Entry 2FBP (X-ray diffraction, 2.80 A resolution); this record covers chains A and B.

# Chain A (and B)
Name: Fructose 1,6-bisphosphatase
Source organism: Sus scrofa
Notes: EC 3.1.3.11; chain B of this document is another copy of the same molecule, construct and numbering; everything in this record applies to it too
UniProt: P00636 (F16P_PIG); numbering as in UniProt (aligned over 1-335)
Chain sequence (335 residues; each row starts with the number of its first residue):
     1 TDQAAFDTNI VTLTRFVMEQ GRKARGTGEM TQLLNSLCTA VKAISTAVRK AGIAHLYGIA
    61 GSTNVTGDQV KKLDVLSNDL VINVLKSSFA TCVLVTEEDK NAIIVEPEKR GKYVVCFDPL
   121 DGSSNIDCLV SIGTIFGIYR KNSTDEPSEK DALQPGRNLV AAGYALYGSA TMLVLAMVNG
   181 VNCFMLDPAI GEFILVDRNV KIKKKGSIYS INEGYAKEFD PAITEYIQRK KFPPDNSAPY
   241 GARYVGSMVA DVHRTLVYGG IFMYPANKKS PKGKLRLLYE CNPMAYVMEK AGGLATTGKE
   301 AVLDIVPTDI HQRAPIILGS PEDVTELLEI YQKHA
Not modelled in the structure: 1-5, 55-67
Construct notes: conflict Gln20 (Glu in P00636), Thr96 (Ser in P00636), Asn199 (Asp in P00636)
Swiss-Prot annotation at these positions:
  - binding site (Mg(2+)): Glu98

# Interface between chain A and chain B
Residue-residue contacts - 92 pairs, chain A then chain B:
  Val48(A) - Ser169(B)
  Arg49(A) - Arg49(B)
  Arg49(A) - Ser169(B)  hydrogen bond (side chain-backbone)
  Arg49(A) - Leu186(B)
  Lys50(A) - Asp187(B)  salt bridge
  Lys50(A) - Pro188(B)
  Lys50(A) - Ala189(B)
  Ala51(A) - Met185(B)
  Gly52(A) - Met185(B)
  Gly52(A) - Val196(B)
  Ile53(A) - Met185(B)  hydrophobic
  Ile53(A) - Ile194(B)  hydrophobic
  Ile53(A) - Val196(B)  hydrophobic
  Asn125(A) - Tyr258(B)
  Ile126(A) - Tyr258(B)  hydrogen bond (backbone-side chain)
  Asp127(A) - Met172(B)
  Asp127(A) - His253(B)  hydrogen bond (backbone-side chain)
  Asp127(A) - Val257(B)
  Asp127(A) - Tyr258(B)  hydrogen bond
  Cys128(A) - His253(B)
  Cys128(A) - Arg254(B)
  Cys128(A) - Tyr258(B)  hydrogen bond
  Leu129(A) - Leu166(B)  hydrophobic
  Leu129(A) - Gly168(B)
  Leu129(A) - Ser169(B)  hydrogen bond (backbone-backbone)
  Leu129(A) - Ala170(B)  hydrophobic
  Leu129(A) - Met172(B)  hydrophobic
  Leu129(A) - His253(B)
  Val130(A) - Ser169(B)  hydrogen bond (backbone-side chain)
  Ser131(A) - Leu129(B)  hydrogen bond (side chain-backbone)
  Leu166(A) - Leu129(B)  hydrophobic
  Tyr167(A) - Ser169(B)
  Gly168(A) - Arg49(B)
  Gly168(A) - Leu129(B)
  Gly168(A) - Gly168(B)
  Gly168(A) - Ser169(B)
  Ser169(A) - Arg49(B)  hydrogen bond (backbone-side chain)
  Ser169(A) - Leu129(B)  hydrogen bond (backbone-backbone)
  Ser169(A) - Tyr167(B)
  Ser169(A) - Gly168(B)
  Ala170(A) - Arg49(B)
  Ala170(A) - Leu129(B)
  Met172(A) - Leu129(B)  hydrophobic
  Met185(A) - Lys50(B)
  Met185(A) - Ala51(B)
  Met185(A) - Ile53(B)  hydrophobic
  Asp187(A) - Lys50(B)  salt bridge
  Ala189(A) - Lys50(B)
  Ile194(A) - Ile53(B)  hydrophobic
  Val196(A) - Gly52(B)
  Tyr209(A) - Glu213(B)
  Tyr209(A) - Gly214(B)
  Asn212(A) - Gly241(B)
  Asn212(A) - Ala242(B)  hydrogen bond (side chain-backbone)
  Glu213(A) - Glu213(B)
  Glu213(A) - Lys231(B)  salt bridge
  Glu213(A) - Ala242(B)
  Gly214(A) - Tyr209(B)
  Gly214(A) - Tyr240(B)
  Gly214(A) - Ala242(B)
  Lys217(A) - Lys231(B)
  Lys217(A) - Phe232(B)
  Glu218(A) - Lys231(B)
  Glu218(A) - Phe232(B)
  Glu218(A) - Pro239(B)
  Lys231(A) - Glu213(B)  salt bridge
  Lys231(A) - Lys217(B)
  Lys231(A) - Glu218(B)
  Phe232(A) - Glu218(B)
  Tyr240(A) - Gly214(B)
  Tyr240(A) - Tyr215(B)  hydrogen bond (backbone-backbone)
  Gly241(A) - Asn212(B)
  Ala242(A) - Asn212(B)  hydrogen bond (backbone-side chain)
  Ala242(A) - Tyr244(B)
  Arg243(A) - Asn125(B)  hydrogen bond
  Arg243(A) - Tyr244(B)
  Arg243(A) - Val245(B)  hydrogen bond (side chain-backbone)
  Tyr244(A) - Ala242(B)
  Tyr244(A) - Arg243(B)
  Tyr244(A) - Tyr244(B)  hydrogen bond (backbone-backbone)
  Val245(A) - Arg243(B)
  Val245(A) - Val245(B)  hydrophobic
  Gly246(A) - Arg243(B)
  His253(A) - Asp127(B)
  His253(A) - Cys128(B)
  Arg254(A) - Cys128(B)
  Val257(A) - Asp127(B)
  Val257(A) - Cys128(B)  hydrophobic
  Tyr258(A) - Asn125(B)  hydrogen bond (side chain-backbone)
  Tyr258(A) - Ile126(B)
  Tyr258(A) - Asp127(B)  hydrogen bond
  Tyr258(A) - Cys128(B)  hydrogen bond (side chain-backbone)
Other interface residues (no listed pair), chain A (48 interface residues in all): Thr171, Leu186, Pro188, Tyr215, Pro239
Other interface residues (no listed pair), chain B (47 interface residues in all): Val48, Val130, Ser131, Gly246

# Overview
The interface between chain A and chain B involves 48 residues on one side and 47 on the other, with 19
hydrogen bonds and 4 salt bridges. Among the polar pairs are Lys50(A)-Asp187(B), Glu213(A)-Lys231(B) and
Arg49(A)-Ser169(B).
Both chains are Fructose 1,6-bisphosphatase (Sus scrofa). Entry 2FBP (Structure refinement of
fructose-1,6-bisphosphatase and its fructose 2,6-bisphosphate complex at 2.8 angstroms resolution) was
determined by X-ray diffraction (same publication as 3FBP).
